PDB entry 5IVO | X-ray diffraction, 1.80 A resolution | chain A

Chain A:
Protein: BC2-nanobody
Organism: Vicugna pacos
Notes: antibody fragment or engineered binder
Sequence (131 residues; numbered 1 to 131; the number before each row is that of its first residue):
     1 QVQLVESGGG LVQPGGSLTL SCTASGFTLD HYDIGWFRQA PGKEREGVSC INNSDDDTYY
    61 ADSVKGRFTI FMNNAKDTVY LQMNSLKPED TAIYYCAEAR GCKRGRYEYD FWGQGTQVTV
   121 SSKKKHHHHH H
Not modelled in the structure: 1-2, 123-131
Cystine bridges: Cys-22/Cys-96, Cys-50/Cys-102
What the authors report for this chain:
  - contacts within the chain: Arg-106/Glu-108 (backbone contact), Arg-106/Tyr-109, Arg-45/Tyr-107 (cation-pi contact)
  - mutagenesis - C50A/C102S: abolished binding to GFPBC2T
  - mutagenesis - R106E (10-fold), R106S (10-fold): decreased binding to GFPBC2T

Summary:
From the paper: R106E and R106S reduce binding to GFPBC2T; contacts within the chain involving Arg-106,
Glu-108 and Tyr-109 among others.
Chain A is BC2-nanobody (Vicugna pacos); the structure, BC2 nanobody, was determined by X-ray diffraction
together with 5IVN from the same study.
